PDB entry 5EIG | X-ray diffraction, 2.70 A resolution | chains A and D of the 4 polymer chains in the assembly

Chain A (and D):
Name: Cystathionine gamma-lyase
Organism: Homo sapiens
Notes: EC 4.4.1.1; chain D of this document is another copy of the same molecule, construct and numbering; everything in this record applies to it too
UniProtKB: P32929 (CGL_HUMAN); residues 1-405 here = UniProt positions 1-405
Amino-acid sequence (405 residues; row label = number of the first residue in the row):
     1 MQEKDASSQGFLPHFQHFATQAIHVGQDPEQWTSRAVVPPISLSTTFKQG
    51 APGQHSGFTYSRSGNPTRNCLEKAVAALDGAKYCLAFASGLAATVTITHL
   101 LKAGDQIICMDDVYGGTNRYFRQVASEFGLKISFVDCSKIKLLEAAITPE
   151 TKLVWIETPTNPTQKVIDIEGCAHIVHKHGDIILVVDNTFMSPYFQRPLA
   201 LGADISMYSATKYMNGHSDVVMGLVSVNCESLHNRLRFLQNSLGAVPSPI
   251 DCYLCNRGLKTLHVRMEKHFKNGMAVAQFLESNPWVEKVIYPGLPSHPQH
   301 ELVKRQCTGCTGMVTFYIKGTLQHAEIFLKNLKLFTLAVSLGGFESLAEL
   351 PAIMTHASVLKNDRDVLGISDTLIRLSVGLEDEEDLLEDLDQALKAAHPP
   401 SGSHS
Disordered / not traced: 1-9, 51-56, 400-405 (chain D: 1-9, 52-55, 401-405)
Sequence notes: engineered mutation Thr59 (Glu in P32929), Val339 (Glu in P32929)
Modified positions: Lys212 ((2S)-2-azanyl-6-[[(Z)-C-[2-methyl-3-oxidanyl-5-(phosphonooxymethyl)pyridin-4-yl]-N-[(2R)-1-oxidanyl-1-oxidanylidene-3-sulfanyl-propan-2-yl]carbonimidoyl]amino]hexanoic acid; 5OW)
UniProt features mapped onto this chain:
  - binding site (substrate): Arg62, Tyr114, Arg119
  - natural variant: Thr67 (T67I: In CSTNU), Gln240 (Q240E: In CSTNU)

How chain A and chain D interact:
Contacting residue pairs (63; chain A residue first):
  Gln16(A) - Glu384(D)
  His17(A) - Asp382(D)
  His17(A) - Asp385(D)  salt bridge
  Phe18(A) - Asp382(D)  hydrogen bond (backbone-side chain)
  Ala19(A) - Leu380(D)
  Ala19(A) - Glu381(D)
  Ala19(A) - Asp382(D)  hydrogen bond (backbone-side chain)
  Thr20(A) - Leu334(D)
  Thr20(A) - Glu381(D)
  Thr20(A) - Asp382(D)  hydrogen bond (backbone-side chain)
  Thr20(A) - Asp385(D)  hydrogen bond
  Ile23(A) - Phe344(D)
  Ile23(A) - Glu345(D)
  Ile23(A) - Leu380(D)
  Ile23(A) - Glu381(D)
  His24(A) - Leu334(D)  hydrogen bond (side chain-backbone)
  His24(A) - Glu381(D)  salt bridge
  Val37(A) - Thr336(D)
  Val38(A) - His217(D)
  Val38(A) - Ser218(D)
  Asn215(A) - Arg257(D)  hydrogen bond
  His217(A) - Val38(D)
  His217(A) - Arg257(D)
  His217(A) - Thr261(D)
  Ser218(A) - Val38(D)
  Asp219(A) - Tyr253(D)  hydrogen bond
  Asp219(A) - Arg257(D)  salt bridge
  Tyr253(A) - Asp219(D)  hydrogen bond
  Leu254(A) - Leu254(D)  hydrophobic
  Leu254(A) - Arg257(D)  hydrogen bond (backbone-side chain)
  Arg257(A) - Asn215(D)  hydrogen bond
  Arg257(A) - His217(D)
  Arg257(A) - Asp219(D)  salt bridge
  Arg257(A) - Leu254(D)  hydrogen bond (side chain-backbone)
  Arg257(A) - Arg257(D)
  Arg257(A) - Gly258(D)
  Gly258(A) - Arg257(D)
  Lys260(A) - Phe344(D)
  Thr261(A) - His217(D)
  Thr261(A) - Arg265(D)
  His263(A) - Leu380(D)  hydrogen bond (side chain-backbone)
  Val264(A) - Val264(D)
  Val264(A) - Lys268(D)
  Arg265(A) - Thr261(D)
  Lys268(A) - Val264(D)
  Leu334(A) - Thr20(D)
  Leu334(A) - His24(D)  hydrogen bond (backbone-side chain)
  Phe344(A) - Ile23(D)
  Phe344(A) - Lys260(D)
  Glu345(A) - Val37(D)
  Leu380(A) - Ala19(D)
  Leu380(A) - Ile23(D)
  Leu380(A) - His263(D)  hydrogen bond (backbone-side chain)
  Glu381(A) - Thr20(D)
  Glu381(A) - Ile23(D)
  Glu381(A) - His24(D)  salt bridge
  Asp382(A) - His17(D)
  Asp382(A) - Phe18(D)
  Asp382(A) - Ala19(D)  hydrogen bond (side chain-backbone)
  Asp382(A) - Thr20(D)  hydrogen bond (side chain-backbone)
  Glu384(A) - Gln16(D)
  Asp385(A) - His17(D)  salt bridge
  Asp385(A) - Thr20(D)  hydrogen bond
Other interface residues (no listed pair), chain A (33 interface residues in all): Val220, Thr336

Summary:
Chain A and chain D form an interface of 33 and 32 residues respectively; the contacts include 17 hydrogen
bonds and 6 salt bridges. Polar pairs include His17(A)-Asp385(D), His24(A)-Glu381(D) and Asp219(A)-Arg257(D).
UniProt lists 3 substrate-binding residues on chain A.
Both chains are Cystathionine gamma-lyase (Homo sapiens). Entry 5EIG (Engineered human cystathionine gamma
lyase (E59T, E339V) to deplet cysteine) was determined by X-ray diffraction.
